Entry 5TLZ (X-ray diffraction, 1.97 A resolution); this record covers chains B and C of the 4 polymer chains in the assembly.

[Chain B (and C)]
Name: Fructose-bisphosphate aldolase A
From: Oryctolagus cuniculus
Notes: EC 4.1.2.13; chain C of this document is another copy of the same molecule, construct and numbering; everything in this record applies to it too
Reference sequence: P00883 (ALDOA_RABIT); residues 1-363 here correspond to UniProt positions 2-364 (UniProt number = residue number + 1)
Amino-acid sequence (363 residues; row label = number of the first residue in the row):
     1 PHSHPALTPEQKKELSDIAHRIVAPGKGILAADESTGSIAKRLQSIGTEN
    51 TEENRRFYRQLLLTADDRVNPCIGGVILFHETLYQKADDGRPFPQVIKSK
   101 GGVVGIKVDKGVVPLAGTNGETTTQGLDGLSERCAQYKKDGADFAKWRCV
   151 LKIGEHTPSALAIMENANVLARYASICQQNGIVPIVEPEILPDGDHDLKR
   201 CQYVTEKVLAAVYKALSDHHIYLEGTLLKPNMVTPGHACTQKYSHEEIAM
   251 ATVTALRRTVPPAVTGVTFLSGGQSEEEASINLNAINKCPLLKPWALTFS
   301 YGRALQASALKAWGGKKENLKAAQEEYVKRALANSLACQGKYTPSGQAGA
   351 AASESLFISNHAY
Disordered / not traced: 1-3, 345-358 (chain C: 1-3, 347-358)
Small-molecule neighbours: N26 (naphthalene-2,6-diyl bis[dihydrogen (phosphate)]): A31, D33, E34, S35, S38, K107, K146, R148, K229, L270, S271, G272, S300, Y301, G302, R303, A304
Curated features (UniProtKB/Swiss-Prot):
  - active site: E187 (Proton acceptor), K229 (Schiff-base intermediate with dihydroxyacetone-P)
  - binding site (beta-D-fructose 1,6-bisphosphate): R42, S271 to G273, S300, R303
  - site: C72 (Essential for substrate cleavage), K107 (Essential for substrate cleavage), K146 (Alkylation inactivates the enzyme), H361 (Alkylation inactivates the enzyme), Y363 (Necessary for preference for fructose 1,6-bisphosphate over fructose 1-phosphate)
  - modified residue: T8 (Phosphothreonine), S35 (Phosphoserine), S38 (Phosphoserine), K41 (N6-acetyllysine), S45 (Phosphoserine), K98 (N6-(2-hydroxyisobutyryl)lysine), K107 (N6-acetyllysine), K110 (N6-acetyllysine), S131 (Phosphoserine), K146 (N6-(2-hydroxyisobutyryl)lysine), S271 (Phosphoserine), K311 (N6-malonyllysine), K329 (N6-acetyllysine), N360 (Deamidated asparagine)
  - cross-link: K41 (Glycyl lysine isopeptide (Lys-Gly) (interchain with G-Cter in SUMO1))

[Interface between chain B and chain C]
Residue-residue contacts - 51 pairs, chain B then chain C:
  P9(B) with H361(C)
  K12(B) with H361(C); Y363(C), hydrogen bond (side chain-backbone)
  K13(B) with H361(C)
  Y203(B) with H220(C)
  K207(B) with S217(C), hydrogen bond (side chain-backbone); H220(C), hydrogen bond
  A210(B) with K214(C); S217(C)
  A211(B) with K214(C)
  K214(B) with A210(C); A211(C); K214(C)
  S217(B) with K207(C), hydrogen bond (backbone-side chain); A210(C)
  H220(B) with Y203(C); K207(C), hydrogen bond
  Y222(B) with R258(C); H361(C)
  L223(B) with R258(C)
  E224(B) with R258(C), salt bridge
  R257(B) with P261(C); P262(C); A263(C), hydrogen bond (backbone-backbone)
  R258(B) with Y222(C); L223(C); E224(C), salt bridge; P261(C); A263(C)
  T259(B) with P261(C)
  V260(B) with P262(C)
  P261(B) with R257(C); R258(C); T259(C)
  P262(B) with R257(C); V260(C); P262(C); P294(C), hydrophobic; W295(C), hydrophobic
  A263(B) with R257(C), hydrogen bond (backbone-backbone); R258(C)
  L292(B) with P294(C), hydrophobic
  P294(B) with P262(C), hydrophobic; L292(C), hydrophobic
  W295(B) with P262(C), hydrophobic
  H361(B) with P9(C); K12(C); K13(C); S16(C); Y222(C)
  Y363(B) with K12(C), hydrogen bond (backbone-side chain)
Other interface residues (no listed pair), chain B (28 interface residues in all): S16, T254, A362
Other interface residues (no listed pair), chain C (28 interface residues in all): T254, A362

[Summary]
The chain B/chain C interface involves 28 residues from each chain; the contacts include 8 hydrogen bonds and
2 salt bridges. Polar contacts include E224(B)-R258(C), K12(B)-Y363(C) and K207(B)-S217(C). Ligands of chain
B: compound N26.
Both chains are Fructose-bisphosphate aldolase A (Oryctolagus cuniculus). Entry 5TLZ
(Fructose-1,6-bisphosphate aldolase from rabbit muscle in complex with the inhibitor naphthalene
2,6-bisphosphate) was determined by X-ray diffraction (same publication as 5TLE, 5TLH and 5TLW).
